Entry 5B7N (X-ray diffraction, 1.40 A resolution); this record covers chains A and B.

== Chain A (and B) ==
Protein: MTA/SAH nucleosidase
From: Aeromonas hydrophila
Notes: EC 3.2.2.16, 3.2.2.9; chain B of this document is another copy of the same molecule, construct and numbering; everything in this record applies to it too
UniProtKB: A0KGU9 (A0KGU9_AERHH); residues 28-275 here correspond to UniProt positions 7-254 (UniProt number = residue number - 21)
Amino-acid sequence (248 residues; row label = number of the first residue in the row):
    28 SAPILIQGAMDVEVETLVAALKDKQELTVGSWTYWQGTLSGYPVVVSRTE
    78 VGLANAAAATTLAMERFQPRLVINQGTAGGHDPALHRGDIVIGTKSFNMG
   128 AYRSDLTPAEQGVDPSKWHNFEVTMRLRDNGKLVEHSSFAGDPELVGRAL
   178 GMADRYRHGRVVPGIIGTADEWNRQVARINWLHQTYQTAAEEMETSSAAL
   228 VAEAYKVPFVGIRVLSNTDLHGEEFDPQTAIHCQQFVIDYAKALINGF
Small-molecule neighbours:
  - S-adenosylhomocysteine (SAH), molecule 1: Ala36, Met37, Glu40, Val78, Thr104, Ala105, Gly106, Glu198, Trp199, Glu218, Glu219, Met220, Glu221, Arg240, Ser243, Asn244
  - S-adenosylhomocysteine (SAH), molecule 2: Phe148, Val150, Arg153

== Interface between chain A and chain B ==
Pairs across the interface - 116 pairs, chain A then chain B:
  Asp38(A) - Arg155(B)  salt bridge
  Val56(A) - Glu92(B)
  Val56(A) - Tyr232(B)
  Gly57(A) - Arg155(B)
  Gly57(A) - Ala231(B)
  Ser58(A) - Leu154(B)
  Ser58(A) - Arg155(B)  hydrogen bond (side chain-backbone)
  Ser58(A) - Ala231(B)
  Trp59(A) - Ala231(B)  hydrophobic
  Trp59(A) - Tyr232(B)  hydrophobic
  Arg75(A) - Arg155(B)
  Glu77(A) - Arg155(B)  salt bridge
  Val78(A) - Val150(B)  hydrophobic
  Val78(A) - Thr151(B)
  Leu80(A) - Asp197(B)
  Ala81(A) - Ala84(B)
  Ala81(A) - Ser224(B)
  Asn82(A) - Thr151(B)
  Asn82(A) - Arg153(B)  hydrogen bond (side chain-backbone)
  Asn82(A) - Leu154(B)
  Asn82(A) - Leu227(B)
  Ala84(A) - Ala81(B)
  Ala85(A) - Thr88(B)
  Thr88(A) - Ala85(B)
  Thr88(A) - Leu89(B)
  Leu89(A) - Thr88(B)
  Leu89(A) - Glu92(B)
  Leu89(A) - Tyr232(B)
  Glu92(A) - Val56(B)
  Glu92(A) - Leu89(B)
  Glu92(A) - Arg93(B)  salt bridge
  Arg93(A) - Glu92(B)  salt bridge
  Asn125(A) - Asp197(B)  hydrogen bond
  Gly127(A) - Asp197(B)
  Ala128(A) - Asp197(B)
  Tyr129(A) - Asp197(B)  hydrogen bond (backbone-backbone)
  Tyr129(A) - Glu198(B)
  Tyr129(A) - Trp199(B)  hydrogen bond (backbone-backbone)
  Arg130(A) - Trp199(B)
  Ser131(A) - Trp199(B)  hydrogen bond (backbone-backbone)
  Ser131(A) - Asn200(B)
  Ser131(A) - Arg201(B)  hydrogen bond (side chain-backbone)
  Ser131(A) - Gln202(B)
  Asp132(A) - Arg201(B)
  Leu133(A) - Arg201(B)
  Leu133(A) - Asp246(B)
  Thr134(A) - Arg201(B)  hydrogen bond (backbone-backbone)
  Thr134(A) - Gln202(B)
  Thr134(A) - Val203(B)  hydrogen bond (backbone-backbone)
  Ala136(A) - Val203(B)
  Ala136(A) - Ala204(B)
  Gly139(A) - Ala204(B)
  Val140(A) - Gln202(B)
  Val140(A) - Ala204(B)
  Val140(A) - Arg205(B)
  Asp141(A) - Gln202(B)  hydrogen bond (backbone-side chain)
  Pro142(A) - Pro142(B)  hydrophobic
  Lys144(A) - Gln202(B)
  Trp145(A) - Trp145(B)  hydrophobic
  Trp145(A) - Gln202(B)  hydrogen bond
  Trp145(A) - Arg205(B)
  Phe148(A) - Trp199(B)  hydrophobic
  Phe148(A) - Met220(B)  hydrophobic
  Val150(A) - Val78(B)  hydrophobic
  Thr151(A) - Val78(B)
  Thr151(A) - Asn82(B)
  Thr151(A) - Asp197(B)
  Thr151(A) - Met220(B)
  Arg153(A) - Asn82(B)  hydrogen bond (backbone-side chain)
  Leu154(A) - Ser58(B)
  Leu154(A) - Asn82(B)
  Arg155(A) - Asp38(B)  salt bridge
  Arg155(A) - Gly57(B)
  Arg155(A) - Ser58(B)  hydrogen bond (backbone-side chain)
  Arg155(A) - Arg75(B)
  Arg155(A) - Glu77(B)  salt bridge
  Asp197(A) - Leu80(B)
  Asp197(A) - Asn125(B)  hydrogen bond
  Asp197(A) - Gly127(B)
  Asp197(A) - Ala128(B)
  Asp197(A) - Tyr129(B)  hydrogen bond (backbone-backbone)
  Asp197(A) - Thr151(B)
  Glu198(A) - Tyr129(B)
  Trp199(A) - Tyr129(B)  hydrogen bond (backbone-backbone)
  Trp199(A) - Arg130(B)
  Trp199(A) - Ser131(B)  hydrogen bond (backbone-backbone)
  Trp199(A) - Phe148(B)  hydrophobic
  Asn200(A) - Ser131(B)
  Arg201(A) - Ser131(B)  hydrogen bond (backbone-side chain)
  Arg201(A) - Asp132(B)
  Arg201(A) - Leu133(B)
  Arg201(A) - Thr134(B)  hydrogen bond (backbone-backbone)
  Gln202(A) - Ser131(B)
  Gln202(A) - Asp132(B)
  Gln202(A) - Thr134(B)
  Gln202(A) - Val140(B)
  Gln202(A) - Asp141(B)  hydrogen bond (side chain-backbone)
  Gln202(A) - Lys144(B)
  Gln202(A) - Trp145(B)  hydrogen bond
  Val203(A) - Thr134(B)  hydrogen bond (backbone-backbone)
  Val203(A) - Ala136(B)
  Ala204(A) - Ala136(B)
  Ala204(A) - Gly139(B)
  Ala204(A) - Val140(B)
  Arg205(A) - Val140(B)
  Met220(A) - Phe148(B)  hydrophobic
  Met220(A) - Thr151(B)
  Ser224(A) - Ala81(B)
  Leu227(A) - Asn82(B)
  Ala231(A) - Gly57(B)
  Ala231(A) - Ser58(B)
  Ala231(A) - Trp59(B)  hydrophobic
  Tyr232(A) - Val56(B)
  Tyr232(A) - Trp59(B)  hydrophobic
  Tyr232(A) - Leu89(B)
  Asp246(A) - Leu133(B)
Also at the interface, not in a pair above, chain A (58 interface residues in all): Pro135, Leu160, Asn207, Val228
Also at the interface, not in a pair above, chain B (59 interface residues in all): Pro135, Gly158, Leu160, Asn207, Val228

== Overview ==
58 residues of chain A and 59 residues of chain B are in contact; the contacts include 22 hydrogen bonds and 6
salt bridges. Polar pairs include Asp38(A)-Arg155(B), Glu77(A)-Arg155(B) and Glu92(A)-Arg93(B). Ligands of
chain A: S-adenosylhomocysteine.
Both chains are MTA/SAH nucleosidase (Aeromonas hydrophila). Entry 5B7N (Crystal structure of periplasmic
5-methylthioadenosine/S-adenosylhomocysteine nucleosidase from Aeromonas hydrophila) was determined by X-ray
diffraction together with 5B7G, 5B7P and 5B7Q from the same study.
